PDB entry 9BTW | electron microscopy, 3.00 A resolution | chains A and B of the 7 polymer chains in the assembly

[Chain A]
Molecule: Guanine nucleotide-binding protein G(s) subunit alpha isoforms short
From: Homo sapiens
UniProt: P63092 (GNAS2_HUMAN); residues 1-394 here = UniProt positions 1-394
Sequence (394 residues; numbered 1 to 394; the number before each row is that of its first residue):
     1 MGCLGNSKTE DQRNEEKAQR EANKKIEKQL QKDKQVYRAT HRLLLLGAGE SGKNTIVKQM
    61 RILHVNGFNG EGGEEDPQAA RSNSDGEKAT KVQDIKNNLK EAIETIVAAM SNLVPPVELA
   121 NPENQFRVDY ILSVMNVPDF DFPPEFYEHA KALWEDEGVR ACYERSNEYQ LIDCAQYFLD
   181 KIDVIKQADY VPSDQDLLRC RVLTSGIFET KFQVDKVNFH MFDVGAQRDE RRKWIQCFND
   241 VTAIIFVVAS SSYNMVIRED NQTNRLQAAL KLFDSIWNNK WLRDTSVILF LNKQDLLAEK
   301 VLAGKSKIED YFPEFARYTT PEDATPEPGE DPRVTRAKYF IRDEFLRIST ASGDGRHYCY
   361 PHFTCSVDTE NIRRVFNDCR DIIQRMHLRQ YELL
Disordered / not traced: 1-10, 61-203, 255-263
Sequence notes: engineered mutation Asn54 (Ser in P63092), Ala226 (Gly in P63092), Ala268 (Glu in P63092), Lys271 (Asn in P63092), Asp274 (Lys in P63092), Lys280 (Arg in P63092), Asp284 (Thr in P63092), Thr285 (Ile in P63092), Ser366 (Ala in P63092)

[Chain B]
Molecule: Guanine nucleotide-binding protein G(I)/G(S)/G(T) subunit beta-1
From: Homo sapiens
UniProt: P62873 (GBB1_HUMAN); numbering as in UniProt (aligned over 2-340)
Sequence (350 residues; each row starts with the number of its first residue; numbers below 1 keep their minus sign (Met-9 is residue -9)):
    -9 MHHHHHHGSS GSELDQLRQE AEQLKNQIRD ARKACADATL SQITNNIDPV GRIQMRTRRT
    51 LRGHLAKIYA MHWGTDSRLL VSASQDGKLI IWDSYTTNKV HAIPLRSSWV MTCAYAPSGN
   111 YVACGGLDNI CSIYNLKTRE GNVRVSRELA GHTGYLSCCR FLDDNQIVTS SGDTTCALWD
   171 IETGQQTTTF TGHTGDVMSL SLAPDTRLFV SGACDASAKL WDVREGMCRQ TFTGHESDIN
   231 AICFFPNGNA FATGSDDATC RLFDLRADQE LMTYSHDNII CGITSVSFSK SGRLLLAGYD
   291 DFNCNVWDAL KADRAGVLAG HDNRVSCLGV TDDGMAVATG SWDSFLKIWN
Disordered / not traced: -9 to 1
Sequence notes: expression tag (-9 to 1)
UniProt features mapped onto this chain:
  - modified residue: Ser2 (N-acetylserine), His266 (Phosphohistidine)
  - natural variant: Leu30 (L30F: In MRD42; uncertain significance), Arg52 (R52G: In MRD42), Gly64 (G64V: In MRD42), Asp76 (D76E: In MRD42; D76G: In MRD42), Gly77 (G77S: In MRD42), Lys78 (K78R: In MRD42), Ile80 (I80N: In MRD42; I80T: In MRD42), His91 (H91R: In MRD42; uncertain significance), Ala92 (A92T: In MRD42), Pro94 (P94S: In MRD42), Leu95 (L95P: In MRD42), Arg96 (R96L: In MRD42), 5 further natural variant entries in UniProt

[How chain A and chain B interact]
Contacting residue pairs - 64 pairs, chain A then chain B:
  Gln19(A) with Thr86(B); Asn88(B); Val90(B)
  Asn23(A) with Asn88(B), hydrogen bond; Lys89(B)
  Ile26(A) with Lys89(B); Val90(B); His91(B); Ala92(B), hydrophobic
  Glu27(A) with Lys89(B)
  Leu30(A) with Gly53(B); Ile80(B), hydrophobic; Lys89(B); Ala92(B), hydrophobic
  Asp33(A) with Lys78(B), salt bridge
  Lys34(A) with Leu55(B)
  Tyr37(A) with Leu55(B), hydrophobic; Ala56(B); Asp76(B)
  Arg38(A) with Leu55(B)
  Thr204(A) with Asn119(B), hydrogen bond (backbone-side chain); Ala140(B); His142(B), hydrogen bond (side chain-backbone); Thr143(B)
  Ser205(A) with Asn119(B)
  Gly206(A) with Leu117(B); Asp118(B); Asn119(B)
  Ile207(A) with Trp99(B); Leu117(B)
  Glu209(A) with Arg96(B)
  Phe222(A) with Trp99(B)
  Ala226(A) with Asn119(B); Thr143(B)
  Gln227(A) with Asn119(B), hydrogen bond; Gly144(B); Tyr145(B)
  Arg228(A) with Gly162(B), hydrogen bond (side chain-backbone); Asp186(B), salt bridge
  Glu230(A) with Asp186(B)
  Arg232(A) with Cys204(B); Asp228(B), salt bridge
  Lys233(A) with Tyr145(B); Met188(B); Cys204(B); Asp228(B), salt bridge; Asn230(B), hydrogen bond; Asp246(B), salt bridge
  Trp234(A) with Tyr145(B)
  Gln236(A) with Lys57(B), hydrogen bond (backbone-side chain); Arg314(B); Trp332(B)
  Cys237(A) with Lys57(B), hydrogen bond (backbone-side chain); Tyr59(B), hydrogen bond; Gln75(B); Trp99(B); Met101(B), hydrophobic
  Phe238(A) with Trp99(B), hydrophobic
  Asn239(A) with Lys57(B), hydrogen bond; Trp332(B)
  Asp240(A) with Lys57(B)
  Trp281(A) with Asp290(B); Arg314(B); Trp332(B), hydrophobic
Interface residues without a listed pair, chain A (31 interface residues in all): Ala22, Val224, Lys280
Interface residues without a listed pair, chain B (42 interface residues in all): Asp83, Ser97, Asp163, Thr164, Thr184, Gly185

[Overview]
31 residues of chain A face 42 of chain B across their interface; the contacts include 10 hydrogen bonds and 5
salt bridges. Polar contacts include Asp33(A)-Lys78(B), Arg228(A)-Asp186(B) and Arg232(A)-Asp228(B).
Here chain A is Guanine nucleotide-binding protein G(s) subunit alpha isoforms short and chain B is Guanine
nucleotide-binding protein G(I)/G(S)/G(T) subunit beta-1, both from Homo sapiens. Entry 9BTW (Human Amylin3
Receptor in complex with Gs and cagrilintide) was determined by electron microscopy together with 9BLB, 9BLC,
9BLW, 9BP3, 9BQ3, 9BUB and 3 further entries from the same study.
